Entry 5LMV (electron microscopy, 4.90 A resolution (low resolution: residue-level contacts below are approximate; hydrogen-bond / salt-bridge calls are withheld)); this record covers chains A and J of the 26 polymer chains in the assembly.

Chain A:
Molecule: 16S ribosomal RNA
From: Thermus thermophilus HB8
Sequence (1522 nucleotides; row label = number of the first residue in the row; note: 44 numbers in that range are skipped by the numbering (no residue carries them; nothing is unmodelled there); a row labelled like 189A-189L holds insertion residues (189A, then the next letters in order); numbering starts at 0):
     0 UUUGUUGGAG AGUUUGAUCC UGGCUCAGGG UGAACGCUGG CGGCGUGCCU AAGACAUGCA
    60 AGUCGUGCGG GCCG
    76 CGGGGUUUU
    88 ACUCCG
    96 UGGUCAGCGG CGGACGGGUG AGUAACGCGU GGGU
  129A G
   130 ACCUACCCGG AAGAGGGGGA CAACCCGGGG AAACUCGGGC UAAUCCCCCA UGUGGACCCG
189A-189L CCCCUUGGGGUG
   190 UGUCCAAAGG GCUUU
   216 GCCCGCUUCC GGAUGGGCCC GCGUCCCAUC AGCUAGUUGG UGGGGUAAUG GCCCACCAAG
   276 GCGACGACGG GUAGCCGGUC UGAGAGGAUG GCCGGCCACA GGGGCACUGA GACACGGGCC
   336 CCACUCCUAC GGGAGGCAGC AGUUAGGAAU CUUCCGCAAU GGGCGCAAGC CUGACGGAGC
   396 GACGCCGCUU GGAGGAAGAA GCCCUUCGGG GUGUAAACUC CUGA
   441 ACCCGGGACG AAACCCCC
   460 GA
   470 CGAGGGGA
   479 CUGACGGUAC CGGGGUAA
   498 UAGCGCCGGC CAACUCCGUG CCAGCAGCCG CGGUAAUACG GAGGGCGCGA GCGUUACCCG
   558 GAUUCACUGG GCGUAAAGGG CGUGUAGGCG GCCUGGGGCG UCCCAUGUGA AAGACCACGG
   618 CUCAACCGUG GGGGAGCGUG GGAUACGCUC AGGCUAGACG GUGGGAGAGG GUGGUGGAAU
   678 UCCCGGAGUA GCGGUGAAAU GCGCAGAUAC CGGGAGGAAC GCCGAUGGCG AAGGCAGCCA
   738 CCUGGUCCAC CCGUGACGCU GAGGCGCGAA AGCGUGGGGA GCAAACCGGA UUAGAUACCC
   798 GGGUAGUCCA CGCCCUAAAC GAUGCGCGCU AGGUCUCUGG GUCU
   848 CCUGGGGGCC GAAGCUAACG CGUUAAGCGC GCCGCCUGGG GAGUACGGCC GCAAGGCUGA
   908 AACUCAAAGG AAUUGACGGG GGCCCGCACA AGCGGUGGAG CAUGUGGUUU AAUUCGAAGC
   968 AACGCGAAGA ACCUUACCAG GCCUUGACAU GCUA
 1001A G
  1002 GGAACCCGGG UGAAAGCCUG GGGUGCCCC
1030A-1030D GCGA
  1031 GGGGAGCCCU AGCACAGGUG CUGCAUGGCC GUCGUCAGCU CGUGCCGUGA GGUGUUGGGU
  1091 UAAGUCCCGC AACGAGCGCA ACCCCCGCCG UUAGUUGCCA GCGGUUCGGC CGGGCACUCU
  1151 AACGGGACUG CCCGCG
  1168 AAAGCGGGAG GAAGGAGGGG ACGACGUCUG GUCAGCAUGG CCCUUACGGC CUGGGCGACA
  1228 CACGUGCUAC AAUGCCCACU ACAAAGCGAU GCCACCCGGC AACGGGGAGC UAAUCGCAAA
  1288 AAGGUGGGCC CAGUUCGGAU UGGGGUCUGC AACCCGACCC CAUGAAGCCG GAAUCGCUAG
  1348 UAAUCGCGGA UCAGCC
 1363A A
  1364 UGCCGCGGUG AAUACGUUCC CGGGCCUUGU ACACACCGCC CGUCACGCCA UGGGAGCGGG
  1424 CUCUACCCGA AGUCGCCGG
1442A-1442B GA
  1443 GCCUA
  1452 C
  1456 GGGCAGGCGC CGAGGGUAGG GCCCGUGACU GGGGCGAAGU CGUAACAAGG UAGCUGUACC
  1516 GGAAGGUGCG GCUGGAUCAC CUCCUUUCU
Unresolved in the structure: 0-4, 1543-1544

Chain J:
Molecule: 30S ribosomal protein S10
From: Thermus thermophilus HB8
UniProtKB: Q5SHN7 (RS10_THET8); residue numbers follow UniProt; this construct covers 1-105
Sequence (105 residues; each row starts with the number of its first residue):
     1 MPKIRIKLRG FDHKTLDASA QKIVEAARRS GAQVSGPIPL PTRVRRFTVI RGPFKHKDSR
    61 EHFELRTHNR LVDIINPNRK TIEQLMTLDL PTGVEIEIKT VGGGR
Unresolved in the structure: 1-2, 101-105

How chain A and chain J interact:
Residue-residue contacts (71; chain A residue first):
  G963(A) with Phe-54(J)
  A964(A) with Phe-54(J); Lys-55(J)
  A965(A) with Lys-55(J)
  A969(A) with Lys-55(J); His-56(J)
  C972(A) with Lys-55(J); His-56(J); Lys-57(J); Arg-60(J)
  G973(A) with Phe-54(J); Lys-55(J); Arg-60(J)
  G1058(A) with Pro-53(J)
  C1059(A) with Arg-51(J); Gly-52(J); Pro-53(J)
  C1060(A) with Arg-51(J); Gly-52(J); His-56(J)
  G1061(A) with Arg-51(J); His-56(J); Ser-59(J)
  U1122(A) with Pro-37(J)
  A1123(A) with Ser-35(J); Pro-37(J); Ile-38(J); Pro-39(J)
  G1124(A) with Val-34(J); Ser-35(J); Gly-36(J)
  U1125(A) with Arg-5(J); Ser-35(J); Asp-73(J)
  U1150(A) with Leu-40(J); Pro-41(J)
  A1151(A) with Pro-39(J); Leu-40(J); Pro-41(J); Thr-42(J); Arg-70(J)
  A1152(A) with His-13(J); Asp-17(J); Thr-42(J); His-68(J); Arg-70(J)
  C1153(A) with His-13(J)
  C1189(A) with Arg-51(J)
  G1190(A) with Arg-51(J)
  G1198(A) with Pro-53(J); Phe-54(J); Lys-55(J)
  U1199(A) with Phe-54(J)
  G1202(A) with Pro-53(J)
  G1253(A) with Val-44(J); Arg-46(J)
  C1254(A) with Arg-43(J); Val-44(J); Arg-45(J)
  G1255(A) with Arg-45(J)
  A1279(A) with Arg-9(J)
  A1280(A) with Lys-7(J); Leu-40(J); Pro-41(J)
  U1281(A) with Arg-5(J); Lys-7(J); Leu-71(J)
  C1366(A) with Arg-60(J)
  C1367(A) with Thr-48(J); His-62(J)
  G1368(A) with His-62(J)
Also at the interface, not in a pair above, chain A (36 interface residues in all): G971, A975, G1197, A1252
Also at the interface, not in a pair above, chain J (37 interface residues in all): Lys-3, Lys-14, Ile-50, Glu-61

Overview:
36 residues of chain A and 37 residues of chain J are in contact.
Here chain A is 16S ribosomal RNA and chain J is 30S ribosomal protein S10, both from Thermus thermophilus
HB8. Entry 5LMV (Structure of bacterial 30S-IF1-IF2-IF3-mRNA-tRNA translation pre-initiation
complex(state-III)) was determined by electron microscopy, deposited together with 5LMN, 5LMO, 5LMP, 5LMQ,
5LMR, 5LMS, 5LMT and 5LMU.
